Entry 4AT1 (X-ray diffraction, 2.60 A resolution); this record covers chains C and D of the 4 polymer chains in the assembly.

Chain C:
Name: Aspartate carbamoyltransferase (T state), catalytic chain
Source organism: Escherichia coli
Notes: EC 2.1.3.2
UniProt: P0A786 (PYRB_ECOLI); numbering as in UniProt (aligned over 1-310)
Sequence (310 residues; each row starts with the number of its first residue):
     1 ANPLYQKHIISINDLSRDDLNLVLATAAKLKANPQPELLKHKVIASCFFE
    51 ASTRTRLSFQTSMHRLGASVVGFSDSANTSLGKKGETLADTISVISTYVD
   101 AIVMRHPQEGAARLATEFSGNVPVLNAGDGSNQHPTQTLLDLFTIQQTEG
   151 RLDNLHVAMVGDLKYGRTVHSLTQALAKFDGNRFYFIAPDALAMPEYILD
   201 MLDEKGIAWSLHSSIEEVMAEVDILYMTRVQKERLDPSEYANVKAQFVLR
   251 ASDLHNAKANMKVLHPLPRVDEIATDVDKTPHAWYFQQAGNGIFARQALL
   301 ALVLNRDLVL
Sequence notes: conflict Gln60 (Glu in P0A786), Gln147 (Glu in P0A786), Glu149 (Gln in P0A786), Glu196 (Gln in P0A786)

Chain D:
Name: Aspartate carbamoyltransferase regulatory chain
Source organism: Escherichia coli
UniProt: P0A7F3 (PYRI_ECOLI); residues 2-153 here correspond to UniProt positions 1-152 (UniProt number = residue number - 1)
Sequence (153 residues; row label = number of the first residue in the row):
     1 MTHDNKLGVEAIKRGTVIDHIPAQIGFKLLSLFKLTETDQRITIGLNLPS
    51 GEMGRKDLIKIENTFLSEDQVDQLALYAPQATVNRIDNYEVVGKSRPSLP
   101 ERIDNVLVCPNSNCISHAEPVSSSFAVRKRANDIALKCKYCEKEFSHNVV
   151 LAN
Unresolved in the structure: 1-7
Sequence notes: conflict Gly8 (Gln7 in P0A7F3)
Ion coordination: Zn2+: Cys109, Cys114, Cys138, Cys141
Ligand contacts: ATP (adenosine-5'-triphosphate): Val9, Glu10, Ala11, Ile12, Val17, Asp19, His20, Leu58, Lys60, Asn84, Ile86, Tyr89, Glu90, Val91, Lys94

Interface between chain C and chain D:
Pairs across the interface (34):
  Ser11(C) with Glu142(D), hydrogen bond
  Asn13(C) with Glu142(D), hydrogen bond
  Thr87(C) with Glu119(D); Pro120(D)
  Leu88(C) with Ile115(D), hydrophobic; Glu119(D), hydrogen bond (backbone-side chain)
  Ala89(C) with Glu119(D), hydrogen bond (backbone-side chain); Pro120(D), hydrophobic
  His106(C) with Ile115(D)
  Pro107(C) with Asn113(D), hydrogen bond (backbone-side chain)
  Gln108(C) with Asn113(D); Ile115(D)
  Glu109(C) with Asn111(D), hydrogen bond; Asn113(D), hydrogen bond; Cys114(D); Ile115(D), hydrogen bond (backbone-backbone); Cys141(D)
  Gly110(C) with Ile115(D); Tyr140(D)
  Ala111(C) with Ile115(D)
  Arg113(C) with Lys139(D), hydrogen bond (side chain-backbone); Tyr140(D); Glu142(D), salt bridge
  Leu114(C) with Glu119(D); Val121(D), hydrophobic
  Glu117(C) with Val121(D); Lys139(D), salt bridge; Tyr140(D), hydrogen bond
  Ser131(C) with Lys143(D)
  Asn132(C) with Tyr140(D); Cys141(D); Glu142(D); Lys143(D)
  Gln133(C) with Glu142(D)
Also at the interface, not in a pair above, chain C (18 interface residues in all): Phe118
Also at the interface, not in a pair above, chain D (13 interface residues in all): Lys137

In short:
18 residues of chain C and 13 residues of chain D are in contact, with 10 hydrogen bonds and 2 salt bridges.
Among the polar pairs are Arg113(C)-Glu142(D), Glu117(C)-Lys139(D) and Ser11(C)-Glu142(D). Chain D binds ATP.
Cys109(D), Cys114(D), Cys138(D) and Cys141(D) form the Zn2+ site.
Chain C is Aspartate carbamoyltransferase (T state), catalytic chain and chain D is Aspartate
carbamoyltransferase regulatory chain, both from Escherichia coli; the structure, Structural consequences of
effector binding to the T state of aspartate carbamoyltransferase. crystal structures of the ..., was
determined by X-ray diffraction together with 5AT1 and 6AT1 from the same study.
